Entry 8PP2 (X-ray diffraction, 2.00 A resolution); this record covers chains A and F of the 6 polymer chains in the assembly.

Chain A (and F):
Name: Ferritin heavy chain, N-terminally processed
Source organism: Homo sapiens
Notes: chain F of this document is another copy of the same molecule, construct and numbering; everything in this record applies to it too
Reference sequence: P02794 (FRIH_HUMAN); numbering as in UniProt (aligned over 6-177)
Chain sequence (172 residues; row label = number of the first residue in the row):
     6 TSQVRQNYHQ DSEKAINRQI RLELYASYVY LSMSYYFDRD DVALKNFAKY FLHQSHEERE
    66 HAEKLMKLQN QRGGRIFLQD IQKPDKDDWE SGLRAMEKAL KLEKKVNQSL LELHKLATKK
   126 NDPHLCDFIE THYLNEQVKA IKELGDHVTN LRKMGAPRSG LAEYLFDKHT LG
Construct notes: engineered mutation Lys-19 (Ala in P02794), Arg-26 (Asn in P02794), Gln-87 (Lys in P02794), Lys-91 (Cys in P02794), Arg-99 (Asn in P02794), Lys-103 (Cys in P02794), Lys-106 (His in P02794), Lys-110 (Asn in P02794), Lys-124 (Asp in P02794), Arg-163 (Glu in P02794)
Bound ions: Fe ion: Glu-28, Glu-63, His-66
UniProt features mapped onto this chain:
  - binding site (Fe cation): Glu-28, Glu-63, His-66, Glu-108, Gln-142
  - site: Arg-23 (Essential for association with cargo receptor NCOA4)
  - mutagenesis: Arg-23 (R23A: Abrogates interaction with NCOA4. Fails to localize to punctate lysosomal structures), Glu-28 (E28A: Reduces iron binding and oxidation rate; when associated with Q-87), Glu-108 (E108A: No effect on iron binding but the oxidation rate is severely reduced; when associated with Q-87)

Interface between chain A and chain F:
Pairs across the interface (23):
  Asp-43(A) / Lys-147(F)  hydrogen bond (backbone-side chain)
  Asp-45(A) / Lys-147(F)
  Asp-45(A) / Gly-150(F)
  Asp-45(A) / Asp-151(F)
  Asp-45(A) / Thr-154(F)  hydrogen bond (backbone-side chain)
  Asp-46(A) / Thr-154(F)
  Asp-46(A) / Lys-158(F)
  Val-47(A) / Thr-154(F)
  Ala-48(A) / Asp-151(F)
  Ala-48(A) / Asn-155(F)  hydrogen bond (backbone-side chain)
  Leu-49(A) / Asn-155(F)
  Gly-165(A) / Lys-158(F)
  Leu-166(A) / Lys-158(F)
  Leu-166(A) / Met-159(F)  hydrophobic
  Tyr-169(A) / Asn-155(F)
  Tyr-169(A) / Met-159(F)  hydrophobic
  Tyr-169(A) / Leu-170(F)
  Tyr-169(A) / Phe-171(F)
  Tyr-169(A) / His-174(F)
  Tyr-169(A) / Thr-175(F)  hydrogen bond
  Lys-173(A) / His-174(F)  hydrogen bond (side chain-backbone)
  Lys-173(A) / Thr-175(F)  hydrogen bond
  His-174(A) / His-174(F)
Also at the interface, not in a pair above, chain A (13 interface residues in all): Arg-44, Leu-170

In short:
13 residues of chain A face 11 of chain F across their interface; the contacts include 6 hydrogen bonds. Polar
contacts include Asp-43(A)/Lys-147(F), Asp-45(A)/Thr-154(F) and Ala-48(A)/Asn-155(F). Curated annotation
(UniProt) lists 5 Fe cation-binding residues and 3 mutagenesis sites on chain A.
Both chains are Ferritin heavy chain, N-terminally processed (Homo sapiens). Entry 8PP2 (Binary crystal
structure of positively supercharged ferritin variant Ftn(pos) and native(K86Q) human heavy chain ferritin (Mg
...) was determined by X-ray diffraction, deposited together with 8PP3, 8PP4 and 8PP5.
